9DMH - chains C and D of the 5 polymer chains in the assembly; structure by electron microscopy, 2.06 A resolution.

[Chain C]
Molecule: Acetylcholine receptor subunit alpha
Source organism: Homo sapiens
UniProtKB: P02708 (ACHA_HUMAN); residues -19 to 437 here correspond to UniProt positions 1-457 (UniProt number = residue number + 20)
Chain sequence (457 residues; each row starts with the number of its first residue; numbers below 1 keep their minus sign (Met-19 is residue -19)):
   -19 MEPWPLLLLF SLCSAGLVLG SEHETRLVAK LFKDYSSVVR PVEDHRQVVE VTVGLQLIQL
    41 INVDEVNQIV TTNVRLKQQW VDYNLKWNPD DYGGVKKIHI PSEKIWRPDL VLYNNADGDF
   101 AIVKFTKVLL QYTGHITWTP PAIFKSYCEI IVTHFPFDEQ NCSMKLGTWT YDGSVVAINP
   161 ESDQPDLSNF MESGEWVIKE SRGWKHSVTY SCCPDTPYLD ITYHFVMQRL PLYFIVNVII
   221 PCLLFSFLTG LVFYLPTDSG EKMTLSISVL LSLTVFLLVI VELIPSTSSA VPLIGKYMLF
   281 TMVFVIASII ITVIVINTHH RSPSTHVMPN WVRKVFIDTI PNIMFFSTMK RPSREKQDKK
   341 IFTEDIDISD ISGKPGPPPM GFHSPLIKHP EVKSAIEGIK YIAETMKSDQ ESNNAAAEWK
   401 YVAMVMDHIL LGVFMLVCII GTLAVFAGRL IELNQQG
Unresolved in the structure: -19 to 0, 331-366, 437
Curated features (UniProtKB/Swiss-Prot):
  - glycosylation: Asn141 (N-linked (GlcNAc...) asparagine)
Disulfide bonds: Cys128-Cys142
Covalently attached groups: glycan linked to Asn141
Ligand contacts: acetylcholine (ACH): Tyr93, Trp149, Thr150, Tyr190, Cys192, Cys193, Tyr198

[Chain D]
Molecule: Acetylcholine receptor subunit delta
Source organism: Homo sapiens
UniProtKB: Q07001 (ACHD_HUMAN); residues -20 to 496 here correspond to UniProt positions 1-517 (UniProt number = residue number + 21)
Chain sequence (517 residues; numbered -20 to 496; the number before each row is that of its first residue; numbers below 1 keep their minus sign (Met-20 is residue -20)):
   -20 MEGPVLTLGL LAALAVCGSW GLNEEERLIR HLFQEKGYNK ELRPVAHKEE SVDVALALTL
    40 SNLISLKEVE ETLTTNVWIE HGWTDNRLKW NAEEFGNISV LRLPPDMVWL PEIVLENNND
   100 GSFQISYSCN VLVYHYGFVY WLPPAIFRSS CPISVTYFPF DWQNCSLKFS SLKYTAKEIT
   160 LSLKQDAKEN RTYPVEWIII DPEGFTENGE WEIVHRPARV NVDPRAPLDS PSRQDITFYL
   220 IIRRKPLFYI INILVPCVLI SFMVNLVFYL PADSGEKTSV AISVLLAQSV FLLLISKRLP
   280 ATSMAIPLIG KFLLFGMVLV TMVVVICVIV LNIHFRTPST HVLSEGVKKL FLETLPELLH
   340 MSRPAEDGPS PGALVRRSSS LGYISKAEEY FLLKSRSDLM FEKQSERHGL ARRLTTARRP
   400 PASSEQAQQE LFNELKPAVD GANFIVNHMR DQNNYNEEKD SWNRVARTVD RLCLFVVTPV
   460 MVVGTAWIFL QGVYNQPPPQ PFPGDPYSYN VQDKRFI
Unresolved in the structure: -20 to 0, 345-407
Curated features (UniProtKB/Swiss-Prot):
  - modified residue: Tyr369 (Phosphotyrosine)
  - glycosylation (N-linked (GlcNAc...) asparagine): Asn76, Asn143
Disulfide bonds: Cys130-Cys144
Covalently attached groups: N-acetylglucosamine (NAG) linked to Asn143
Ligand contacts: acetylcholine (ACH): Trp57, Leu111, Tyr119, Leu121

[How chain C and chain D interact]
Pairs across the interface (127; chain C residue first):
  Val18(C) with Ile8(D), hydrophobic; Arg81(D); Leu82(D), hydrophobic; Pro83(D); Met86(D), hydrophobic
  Val19(C) with Leu1(D), hydrophobic; Glu5(D); Ile8(D), hydrophobic
  Arg20(C) with Leu1(D); Glu4(D)
  Val22(C) with Leu1(D), hydrogen bond (backbone-backbone)
  Glu23(C) with Leu1(D), hydrogen bond (backbone-backbone); Asn2(D)
  Asp24(C) with Leu1(D)
  His25(C) with Leu1(D); Glu3(D); Gly75(D), hydrogen bond (side chain-backbone); Ile77(D)
  Arg26(C) with Gly75(D), hydrogen bond (side chain-backbone)
  Asn47(C) with Lys46(D), hydrogen bond
  Asp89(C) with Tyr106(D); Asn109(D)
  Val91(C) with Tyr106(D), hydrophobic
  Tyr93(C) with Asn55(D), hydrogen bond (backbone-side chain)
  Asn95(C) with Asn55(D), hydrogen bond (backbone-side chain); Ile125(D)
  Ala96(C) with Ile43(D); Ile125(D)
  Asp97(C) with Arg127(D)
  Phe100(C) with Asn55(D); Ser105(D); Pro123(D), hydrophobic; Ala124(D); Ile125(D), hydrophobic
  Ala101(C) with Tyr106(D), hydrophobic
  Tyr127(C) with Asn41(D)
  Lys145(C) with Glu182(D)
  Trp149(C) with Trp57(D); Cys108(D); Leu121(D), hydrogen bond (side chain-backbone); Pro123(D)
  Thr150(C) with Arg81(D), hydrogen bond (backbone-side chain); Cys108(D); Asn109(D), hydrogen bond; Leu111(D)
  Tyr151(C) with Arg81(D); Asn109(D)
  Asp152(C) with Arg81(D), salt bridge
  Val155(C) with Arg81(D)
  Val188(C) with Glu182(D)
  Thr189(C) with Glu182(D)
  Tyr190(C) with Asp180(D); Glu182(D)
  Ser191(C) with Asp180(D), hydrogen bond (backbone-side chain)
  Cys192(C) with Tyr119(D); Leu121(D), hydrophobic
  Tyr198(C) with Arg81(D)
  Gly240(C) with Glu255(D)
  Glu241(C) with Glu255(D)
  Lys242(C) with Glu255(D)
  Met243(C) with Glu255(D), hydrogen bond (backbone-side chain); Val259(D), hydrophobic
  Thr244(C) with Glu255(D), hydrogen bond
  Ile247(C) with Met242(D), hydrophobic; Ser262(D)
  Leu250(C) with Met242(D), hydrophobic
  Leu251(C) with Ser262(D); Ala266(D), hydrophobic
  Thr254(C) with Ile239(D); Phe270(D)
  Leu257(C) with Asn231(D); Pro235(D), hydrophobic
  Leu258(C) with Phe270(D), hydrophobic; Leu273(D), hydrophobic
  Val261(C) with Asn231(D); Arg277(D)
  Glu262(C) with Arg277(D), salt bridge
  Ile264(C) with Phe227(D), hydrophobic
  Pro265(C) with Phe227(D)
  Ser266(C) with Glu189(D), hydrogen bond; Phe227(D); Tyr228(D), hydrogen bond
  Thr267(C) with Gly188(D); Glu189(D); Phe227(D)
  Ser268(C) with Gly188(D), hydrogen bond (backbone-backbone); Lys224(D), hydrogen bond (side chain-backbone); Leu226(D); Phe227(D), hydrogen bond (side chain-backbone)
  Ser269(C) with Gly188(D)
  Leu279(C) with Ile230(D), hydrophobic; Val234(D), hydrophobic
  Met282(C) with Pro235(D), hydrophobic
  Val283(C) with Leu238(D), hydrophobic
  Ile286(C) with Leu238(D), hydrophobic
  Ile289(C) with Met242(D), hydrophobic; Leu245(D), hydrophobic
  Ile290(C) with Leu245(D), hydrophobic
  Val293(C) with Leu245(D)
  Ile296(C) with Pro250(D), hydrophobic
  Asn297(C) with Tyr248(D), hydrogen bond (side chain-backbone)
  His300(C) with Pro250(D)
  Arg301(C) with Tyr248(D), hydrogen bond
  Pro303(C) with Pro343(D)
  Ser304(C) with Pro343(D); Asp439(D); Arg443(D)
  Thr305(C) with Ser341(D); Arg342(D); Pro343(D); Arg446(D)
  His306(C) with Ser341(D); Arg446(D)
  Val307(C) with Arg342(D); Ala344(D)
  His369(C) with Phe411(D)
  Glu371(C) with Val418(D); Asp419(D); Asn422(D), hydrogen bond (backbone-side chain)
  Ser374(C) with Asn422(D), hydrogen bond
  Ala375(C) with Asn422(D)
  Gly378(C) with Val425(D)
  Ile379(C) with Val425(D)
  Tyr381(C) with Arg429(D); Asn432(D), hydrogen bond
  Ile382(C) with Val425(D), hydrophobic
  Thr385(C) with Asn432(D)
Also at the interface, not in a pair above, chain C (78 interface residues in all): Pro21, Val271, Ile294, Val372
Also at the interface, not in a pair above, chain D (82 interface residues in all): Ser40, Glu59, Pro122, Ile178, Thr185, Glu186, Pro225, Ile232, Leu249, Asp252, Ser253, Val269, Lys415, Ala421, Met428

[Overview]
78 residues of chain C and 82 residues of chain D are in contact; the contacts include 23 hydrogen bonds and 2
salt bridges. Polar pairs include Asp152(C)-Arg81(D), Glu262(C)-Arg277(D) and His25(C)-Gly75(D). Acetylcholine
is bound between chain C and chain D.
Here chain C is Acetylcholine receptor subunit alpha and chain D is Acetylcholine receptor subunit delta, both
from Homo sapiens. Entry 9DMH (Human muscle nAChR ACh-bound state) was determined by electron microscopy (same
publication as 9DMG, 9DMJ, 9DMK, 9DML, 9DMQ, 9DMS and 9DMT).
